7X5N - chains A and B; structure by X-ray diffraction, 1.90 A resolution.

[Chain A (and B)]
Name: Serine hydroxymethyltransferase
Organism: Enterococcus faecium
Notes: EC 2.1.2.1; chain B of this document is another copy of the same molecule, construct and numbering; everything in this record applies to it too
Reference sequence: A0A133CK16 (A0A133CK16_ENTFC); residue numbers follow UniProt; this construct covers 2-414
Amino-acid sequence (417 residues; numbered -2 to 414; the number before each row is that of its first residue; numbers below 1 keep their minus sign (Gly-2 is residue -2)):
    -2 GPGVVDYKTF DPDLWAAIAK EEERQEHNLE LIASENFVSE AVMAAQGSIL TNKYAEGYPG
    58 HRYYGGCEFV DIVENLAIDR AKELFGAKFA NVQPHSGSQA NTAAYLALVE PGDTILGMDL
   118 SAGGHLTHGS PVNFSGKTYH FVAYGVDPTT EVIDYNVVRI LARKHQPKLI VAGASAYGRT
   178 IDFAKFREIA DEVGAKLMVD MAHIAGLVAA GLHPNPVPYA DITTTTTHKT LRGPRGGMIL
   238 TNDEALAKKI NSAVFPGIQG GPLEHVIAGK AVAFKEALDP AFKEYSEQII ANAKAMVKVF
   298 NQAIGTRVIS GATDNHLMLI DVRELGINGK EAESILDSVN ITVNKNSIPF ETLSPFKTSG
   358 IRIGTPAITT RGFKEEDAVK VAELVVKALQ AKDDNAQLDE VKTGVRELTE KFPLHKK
Not modelled in the structure: -2 to 2, 412-414 (chain B: -2 to 1, 413-414)
Differences from the reference sequence: expression tag (-2 to 0)
Residues lining bound ligands:
  - 5M5 ((4R)-6-azanyl-4-[3-(hydroxymethyl)-5-phenyl-phenyl]-3-methyl-4-propan-2-yl-1H-pyrano[2,3-c]pyrazole-5-carbonitrile), molecule 1: Glu53, Tyr60, Tyr61, Phe252
  - 5M5, molecule 2: Leu117, Gly120, Gly121, His122, Leu123, Val129, Ser172, Asn341, Lys342, Asn343, Ser344, Pro352, Phe353, Arg359
  - pyridoxyl-serine-5-monophosphate (PLS; [3-hydroxy-2-methyl-5-phosphonooxymethyl-pyridin-4-ylmethyl]-serine), molecule 1: Ser31, Ser93, Gly94, Ser95, Asn98, His122, Thr124, His125, Ala171, Ser172, Asp197, Ala199, His200, Thr223, His225, Lys226, Arg359
  - pyridoxyl-serine-5-monophosphate (PLS), molecule 2: Tyr51, Glu53, Tyr61, Gly257, Gly258
Reported in the primary citation:
  - binding site for pyridoxyl-serine-5-monophosphate: Glu53, His122, Arg359

[How chain A and chain B interact]
Contacting residue pairs - 155 pairs, chain A then chain B:
  Tyr4(A) - Glu37(B)
  Tyr4(A) - Ala38(B)  hydrophobic
  Tyr4(A) - Ala41(B)
  Phe7(A) - Lys272(B)  hydrogen bond (backbone-side chain)
  Phe7(A) - Glu273(B)
  Phe7(A) - Asp276(B)
  Asp8(A) - Arg77(B)  salt bridge
  Asp8(A) - Val269(B)
  Asp8(A) - Lys272(B)
  Leu11(A) - Leu73(B)  hydrophobic
  Leu11(A) - Ala265(B)
  Leu11(A) - Ala268(B)  hydrophobic
  Leu11(A) - Val269(B)  hydrophobic
  Trp12(A) - Ala38(B)
  Trp12(A) - Ala41(B)  hydrophobic
  Trp12(A) - Ala42(B)
  Ala14(A) - Phe66(B)
  Ala14(A) - Ile69(B)  hydrophobic
  Ala14(A) - Val70(B)  hydrophobic
  Ile15(A) - Leu47(B)  hydrophobic
  Lys17(A) - Phe66(B)
  Glu18(A) - Ile46(B)
  Glu18(A) - Leu47(B)
  Glu18(A) - Phe66(B)
  Glu19(A) - Ile46(B)
  Arg21(A) - Lys50(B)
  Arg21(A) - Gly63(B)  hydrogen bond (side chain-backbone)
  Gln22(A) - Ile46(B)  hydrogen bond (side chain-backbone)
  Gln22(A) - Asn49(B)  hydrogen bond
  Glu27(A) - Lys50(B)  salt bridge
  Ser31(A) - Tyr51(B)
  Glu32(A) - Asn49(B)
  Glu32(A) - Lys50(B)  salt bridge
  Glu32(A) - Tyr51(B)  hydrogen bond (side chain-backbone)
  Asn33(A) - Asn49(B)
  Phe34(A) - Asn49(B)
  Val35(A) - Thr48(B)
  Val35(A) - Asn49(B)  hydrogen bond (backbone-side chain)
  Glu37(A) - Tyr4(B)
  Ala38(A) - Tyr4(B)  hydrophobic
  Ala38(A) - Trp12(B)
  Met40(A) - Gly44(B)
  Met40(A) - Ser45(B)
  Met40(A) - Ile46(B)  hydrophobic
  Ala41(A) - Tyr4(B)
  Ala41(A) - Trp12(B)  hydrophobic
  Ala42(A) - Trp12(B)
  Gln43(A) - Gln43(B)
  Gln43(A) - Thr48(B)  hydrogen bond
  Gln43(A) - His262(B)  hydrogen bond
  Gly44(A) - Met40(B)
  Gly44(A) - Gly44(B)
  Ser45(A) - Met40(B)
  Ile46(A) - Glu18(B)
  Ile46(A) - Glu19(B)
  Ile46(A) - Gln22(B)  hydrogen bond (backbone-side chain)
  Ile46(A) - Met40(B)  hydrophobic
  Leu47(A) - Ile15(B)  hydrophobic
  Leu47(A) - Glu18(B)
  Thr48(A) - Val35(B)
  Thr48(A) - Gln43(B)  hydrogen bond
  Thr48(A) - Arg232(B)  hydrogen bond (backbone-side chain)
  Asn49(A) - Gln22(B)  hydrogen bond
  Asn49(A) - Glu32(B)
  Asn49(A) - Asn33(B)
  Asn49(A) - Phe34(B)
  Asn49(A) - Val35(B)  hydrogen bond (side chain-backbone)
  Asn49(A) - Arg232(B)
  Lys50(A) - Glu18(B)
  Lys50(A) - Arg21(B)
  Lys50(A) - Glu27(B)
  Lys50(A) - Ile29(B)
  Lys50(A) - Glu32(B)  salt bridge
  Lys50(A) - Arg232(B)  hydrogen bond (backbone-side chain)
  Tyr51(A) - Ser31(B)
  Tyr51(A) - Glu32(B)  hydrogen bond (backbone-side chain)
  Tyr51(A) - His225(B)  hydrogen bond
  Tyr51(A) - Lys226(B)  hydrogen bond
  Tyr51(A) - Arg232(B)
  Tyr60(A) - Asn341(B)
  Tyr60(A) - Phe353(B)
  Tyr61(A) - Ile29(B)  hydrophobic
  Tyr61(A) - Asn341(B)
  Tyr61(A) - Arg359(B)
  Gly62(A) - Ile29(B)
  Gly62(A) - Glu330(B)
  Gly62(A) - Asp334(B)
  Gly62(A) - Thr339(B)
  Gly62(A) - Val340(B)  hydrogen bond (backbone-backbone)
  Gly63(A) - Arg21(B)  hydrogen bond (backbone-side chain)
  Gly63(A) - Asp334(B)  hydrogen bond (backbone-side chain)
  Gly63(A) - Thr339(B)
  Glu65(A) - Arg21(B)
  Phe66(A) - Lys17(B)
  Val67(A) - Glu18(B)
  Ile69(A) - Ala14(B)  hydrophobic
  Val70(A) - Leu11(B)  hydrophobic
  Val70(A) - Ala14(B)  hydrophobic
  Leu73(A) - Asp10(B)
  Leu73(A) - Leu11(B)  hydrophobic
  Arg77(A) - Asp8(B)  salt bridge
  Arg77(A) - Asp10(B)
  His92(A) - His92(B)
  His92(A) - Ser93(B)
  His92(A) - Gln96(B)
  Ser93(A) - His92(B)
  Ser95(A) - Ile255(B)
  Ser95(A) - Gln256(B)
  Ser95(A) - Gly257(B)  hydrogen bond (side chain-backbone)
  Gln96(A) - His92(B)
  Gln96(A) - Gln96(B)
  Gln96(A) - Ile255(B)  hydrogen bond (side chain-backbone)
  Leu123(A) - Pro253(B)  hydrophobic
  Val129(A) - Pro253(B)  hydrophobic
  Val129(A) - Gly254(B)
  Asn130(A) - Pro253(B)  hydrogen bond (side chain-backbone)
  Asn130(A) - Gly254(B)  hydrogen bond (side chain-backbone)
  Phe131(A) - Gly254(B)  hydrogen bond (backbone-backbone)
  His225(A) - Tyr51(B)  hydrogen bond
  Lys226(A) - Tyr51(B)  hydrogen bond
  Arg232(A) - Thr48(B)  hydrogen bond (side chain-backbone)
  Arg232(A) - Asn49(B)
  Arg232(A) - Lys50(B)  hydrogen bond (side chain-backbone)
  Arg232(A) - Tyr51(B)
  Arg232(A) - Pro259(B)  hydrogen bond (side chain-backbone)
  Arg232(A) - Leu260(B)
  Arg232(A) - His262(B)
  Pro253(A) - Leu123(B)  hydrophobic
  Pro253(A) - Val129(B)  hydrophobic
  Pro253(A) - Asn130(B)  hydrogen bond (backbone-side chain)
  Gly254(A) - Val129(B)
  Gly254(A) - Asn130(B)  hydrogen bond (backbone-side chain)
  Gly254(A) - Phe131(B)  hydrogen bond (backbone-backbone)
  Ile255(A) - Ser95(B)
  Ile255(A) - Gln96(B)  hydrogen bond (backbone-side chain)
  Gln256(A) - Ser95(B)
  Gly257(A) - Ser95(B)  hydrogen bond (backbone-side chain)
  Pro259(A) - Arg232(B)
  Leu260(A) - Arg232(B)
  Leu260(A) - Leu260(B)  hydrophobic
  His262(A) - Gln43(B)  hydrogen bond
  His262(A) - Arg232(B)
  Ala265(A) - Leu11(B)
  Ala268(A) - Leu11(B)  hydrophobic
  Val269(A) - Leu11(B)  hydrophobic
  Lys272(A) - Phe7(B)  hydrogen bond (side chain-backbone)
  Lys272(A) - Asp8(B)
  Glu273(A) - Phe7(B)
  Asp276(A) - Phe7(B)
  Glu330(A) - Tyr61(B)
  Glu330(A) - Gly62(B)  hydrogen bond (side chain-backbone)
  Thr339(A) - Gly62(B)
  Asn341(A) - Tyr61(B)
  Lys342(A) - Tyr60(B)  hydrogen bond (side chain-backbone)
  Phe353(A) - Tyr60(B)
Interface residues without a listed pair, chain A (81 interface residues in all): Asp10, Ile29, Arg59, Pro231, Phe252, Gly258, Asp334, Val340
Interface residues without a listed pair, chain B (80 interface residues in all): Val67, Pro231, Phe252, Gly258, Lys342

[Summary]
The interface between chain A and chain B involves 81 residues on one side and 80 on the other; the contacts
include 39 hydrogen bonds and 5 salt bridges. Polar pairs include Asp8(A)-Arg77(B), Glu27(A)-Lys50(B) and
Glu32(A)-Lys50(B). Bound to chain A: compound 5M5 and pyridoxyl-serine-5-monophosphate. The paper reports a
binding site for pyridoxyl-serine-5-monophosphate at Glu53(A), His122(A) and Arg359(A).
Chain A and chain B are both Serine hydroxymethyltransferase (Enterococcus faecium); the structure, Crystal
structure of E. faecium SHMT in complex with (+)-SHIN-1 and PLP-Ser, was determined by X-ray diffraction,
deposited together with 7X5O.
